PDB entry 9CF7 | X-ray diffraction, 3.55 A resolution | chains C and H of the 3 polymer chains in the assembly

[Chain C]
Molecule: Germline-targeting HIV-1 gp120 engineered outer domain eODgt8
From: Human immunodeficiency virus 1
Chain sequence (183 residues; each row starts with the number of its first residue; numbers below 1 keep their minus sign (Glu-2 is residue -2)):
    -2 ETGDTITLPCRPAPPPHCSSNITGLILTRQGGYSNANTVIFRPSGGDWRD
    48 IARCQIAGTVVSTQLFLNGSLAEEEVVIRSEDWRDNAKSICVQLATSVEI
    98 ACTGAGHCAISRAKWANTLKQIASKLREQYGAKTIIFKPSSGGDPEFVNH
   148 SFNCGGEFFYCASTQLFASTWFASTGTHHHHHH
Not modelled in the structure: -2 to 0, 31-32, 170-180
Cystine bridges: Cys7-Cys158, Cys15-Cys151, Cys51-Cys88, Cys99-Cys105
Covalently attached groups: N-acetylglucosamine (NAG) linked to Asn18, Asn65

[Chain H]
Molecule: Fab eOD-PL01.1 heavy chain
From: Homo sapiens
Notes: antibody fragment or engineered binder
Chain sequence (222 residues; numbered 1 to 216 plus 6 insertion-coded residues; the number before each row is that of its first residue; a row labelled like 82A-82C holds insertion residues (82A, then the next letters in order)):
     1 QVQLQESGPGLVEPSGTLSLTCAVSGGSISSTNWW
   35A T
    36 WVRQTPGTGLEWIGEIHHSGITNYNPSLKSRVTISVDKSKNQFSLKL
82A-82C SSV
    83 IAADTAAYYCARGDDILT
100A-100B GY
   101 NYWGQGTLVTVSSASTKGPSVFPLAPSSKSTSGGTAALGCLVKDYFPEPV
   151 TVSWNSGALTSGVHTFPAVLQSSGLYSLSSVVTVPSSSLGTQTYICNVNH
   201 KPSNTKVDKKVEPKSC
Not modelled in the structure: 127-132, 215-216
Cystine bridges: Cys22-Cys92, Cys140-Cys196

[How chain C and chain H interact]
Pairs across the interface (9; chain C residue first):
  Trp45(C) - Ile56(H)  hydrophobic
  Trp45(C) - Asn58(H)
  Arg46(C) - Glu50(H)  salt bridge
  Arg46(C) - Ile98(H)
  Val58(C) - His52(H)
  Val58(C) - Ile56(H)  hydrophobic
  Asp141(C) - Lys64(H)  salt bridge
  Asn150(C) - Ser54(H)  hydrogen bond
  Gly153(C) - Ser54(H)
Other interface residues (no listed pair), chain C (8 interface residues in all): Ala49, Phe155
Other interface residues (no listed pair), chain H (8 interface residues in all): Trp34

[In short]
Chain C and chain H each contribute 8 residues to their interface, with 1 hydrogen bond and 2 salt bridges.
Polar contacts include Arg46(C)-Glu50(H), Asp141(C)-Lys64(H) and Asn150(C)-Ser54(H). N-acetylglucosamine is
covalently linked to Asn18(C) and Asn65(C).
Chain C is Germline-targeting HIV-1 gp120 engineered outer domain eODgt8 (Human immunodeficiency virus 1) and
chain H is Fab eOD-PL01.1 heavy chain (Homo sapiens); the structure, Germline-targeting HIV-1 gp120 engineered
outer domain eODgt8 in complex with Fab eOD-PL01.1, was determined by X-ray diffraction.
